PDB entry 7DUK | X-ray diffraction, 3.60 A resolution | chains A and O of the 23 polymer chains in the assembly

== Chain A ==
Molecule: 30S Ribosomal RNA rRNA
Source organism: Thermus thermophilus HB8
Sequence (1522 nucleotides; each row starts with the number of its first residue; note: 42 numbers in that range are skipped by the numbering (no residue carries them; nothing is unmodelled there); a row labelled like 190A-190L holds insertion residues (190A, then the next letters in order); numbering starts at 0):
     0 UUUGUUGGAGAGUCUGAUCCUGGCUCAGGGUGAACGCUGGCGGCGUGCCU
    50 AAGACAUGCAAGUCGUGCGGG
    73 CCGCGGGGUUUU
    88 ACUCCG
    95 UGGUC
   101 AGCGGCGGACGGGUGAGUAACGCGUGGGU
  129A G
   130 ACCUACCCGGAAGAGGGGGACAACCCGGGGAAACUCGGGCUAAUCCCCCA
   180 UGUGGACCCGC
190A-190L CCCUUGGGGUGU
   191 GUCCAAAGGGCUUU
   216 GCCCGCUUCCGGAUGGGCCCGCGUCCCAUCAGCUAGUUGGUGGGGUAAUG
   266 GCCCACCAAGGCGACGACGGGUAGCCGGUCUGAGAGGAUGGCCGGCCACA
   316 GGGGCACUGAGACACGGGCCCCACUCCUACGGGAGGCAGCAGUUAGGAAU
   366 CUUCCGCAAUGGGCGCAAGCCUGACGGAGCGACGCCGCUUGGAGGAAGAA
   416 GCCCUUCGGGGUGUAAACUCCUGAA
   442 CCCGGGACGAAACCCCCGACGA
   474 GGGGACUGACGGUACCGGG
   494 GUAAUAGCGCCGGCCAACUCCGUGCCAGCAGCCGCGGUAAUACGGAGGGC
   544 GCGAGCGUUACCCGGAUUCACUGGGCGUAAAGGGCGUGUAGGCGGCCUGG
   594 GGCGUCCCAUGUGAAAGACCACGGCUCAACCGUGGGGGAGCGUGGGAUAC
   644 GCUCAGGCUAGACGGUGGGAGAGGGUGGUGGAAUUCCCGGAGUAGCGGUG
   694 AAAUGCGCAGAUACCGGGAGGAACGCCGAUGGCGAAGGCAGCCACCUGGU
   744 CCACCCGUGACGCUGAGGCGCGAAAGCGUGGGGAGCAAACCGGAUUAGAU
   794 ACCCGGGUAGUCCACGCCCUAAACGAUGCGCGCUAGGUCUCUGGGUCU
   848 CCUGGGGGCCGAAGCUAACGCGUUAAGCGCGCCGCCUGGGGAGUACGGCC
   898 GCAAGGCUGAAACUCAAAGGAAUUGACGGGGGCCCGCACAAGCGGUGGAG
   948 CAUGUGGUUUAAUUCGAAGXAACGCGAAGAACCUUACCAGGCCUUGACAU
   998 GCUAGG
 1003A G
  1004 AACCCGGGUGAAAGCCUGGGGUGCCCC
1030A-1030D GCGA
  1031 GGGGAGCCCUAGCACAGGUGCUGCAUGGCCGUCGUCAGCUCGUGCCGUGA
  1081 GGUGUUGGGUUAAGUCCCGCAACGAGCGCAACCCCCGCCGUUAGUUGCCA
  1131 GCGGUUCGGCCGGGCACUCUAACGGGACUGCCCGCGAAA
  1171 GCGGGAGGAAGGAGGGGACGACGUCUGGUCAGCAUGGCCCUUACGGCCUG
  1221 GGCGACACACGUGCUACAAUGCCCACUACAAAGCGAUGCCACCCGGCAAC
  1271 GGGGAGCUAAUCGCAAAAAGGUGGGCCCAGUUCGGAUUGGGGUCUGCAAC
  1321 CCGACCCCAUGAAGCCGGAAUCGCUAGUAAUCGCGGAUCAG
 1361A C
  1362 CAUGCCGCGGUGAAUACGUUCCCGGGCCUUGUACACACXGCCXGUXACGC
  1412 CAUGGGAGCGGGCUCUACCCGAAGUCGCCGGG
  1446 AGCCUACGGG
  1459 CAGGCGCCGAGGGUAGGGCCCGUGACUGGGGCGAAGUCGUAACAAGGUAG
  1509 CUGUACCGGAAGGUGCGGCUGGAUCCACUCCUUUCU
Not modelled in the structure: 0-4, 1534-1538
Modified / non-standard residues: PSU (pseudouridine-5'-monophosphate) at position 516, 7MG (7N-methyl-8-hydroguanosine-5'-monophosphate) at position 527, M2G (N2-dimethylguanosine-5'-monophosphate) at position 966, 5MC (5-methylcytidine-5'-monophosphate) at position 967, 2MG (2N-methylguanosine-5'-monophosphate) at position 1207, 5MC (5-methylcytidine-5'-monophosphate) at position 1400, 4OC (4n,o2'-methylcytidine-5'-monophosphate) at position 1402, 5MC (5-methylcytidine-5'-monophosphate) at position 1404, 5MC (5-methylcytidine-5'-monophosphate) at position 1407, UR3 (3-methyluridine-5'-monophoshate) at position 1498, MA6 (6N-dimethyladenosine-5'-monophoshate) at position 1518, MA6 (6N-dimethyladenosine-5'-monophoshate) at position 1519, PSU (pseudouridine-5'-monophosphate) at position 1540, PSU (pseudouridine-5'-monophosphate) at position 1541
Metal / ion sites: Mg2+ site 1 near G21 (its only coordinating residue here); Mg2+ site 2 near G28 (its only coordinating residue here); Mg2+ site 3 near G46 (its only coordinating residue here); Mg2+ site 4: A59, C386, U387; Mg2+ site 5: G61, G105; Mg2+ site 6 near G70 (its only coordinating residue here); Mg2+ site 7: G107, G326; Mg2+ site 8: A109, G331; Mg2+ site 9 near G111 (its only coordinating residue here); Mg2+ site 10 near G117 (its only coordinating residue here); Mg2+ site 11: C121, G124, U125; Mg2+ site 12: A151, G168; 89 more Mg2+ sites not listed
Ligand contacts: Sisomicin (SIS; (1S,2S,3R,4S,6R)-4,6-diamino-3-{[(2S,3R)-3-amino-6-(aminomethyl)-3,4-dihydro-2H-pyran-2-yl]oxy}-2-hydroxycyclohexyl 3-deoxy-4-C-methyl-3-(methylamino)-beta-L-arabinopyranoside): 5MC_1404, G1405, U1406, 5MC_1407, A1408, C1409, G1491, A1492, A1493, G1494, U1495

== Chain O ==
Protein: 30S ribosomal protein S15
Source organism: Thermus thermophilus HB8
UniProt: Q5SJ76 (RS15_THET8); residue numbers follow UniProt; this construct covers 1-89
Sequence (89 residues; numbered 1 to 89; the number before each row is that of its first residue):
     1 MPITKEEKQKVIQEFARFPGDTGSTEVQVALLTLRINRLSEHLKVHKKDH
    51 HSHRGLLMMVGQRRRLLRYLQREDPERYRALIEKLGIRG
Not modelled in the structure: 1, 89

== Interface between chain A and chain O ==
Pairs across the interface - 69 pairs, chain A then chain O:
  G579(A) - Arg54(O)  hydrogen bond to the phosphate
  U580(A) - Arg54(O)  salt bridge to the phosphate
  U580(A) - Leu57(O)  sugar contact
  U580(A) - Met58(O)  sugar contact
  G581(A) - Gly61(O)  phosphate contact
  G581(A) - Arg64(O)  hydrogen bond to the phosphate
  G581(A) - Arg65(O)  salt bridge to the phosphate
  U582(A) - Arg64(O)  salt bridge to the phosphate
  U582(A) - Arg68(O)  salt bridge to the phosphate
  A583(A) - Arg68(O)  salt bridge to the phosphate
  C656(A) - Gln28(O)  hydrogen bond to the sugar
  C656(A) - Gln62(O)  sugar contact
  G657(A) - Thr22(O)  hydrogen bond to the sugar
  G657(A) - Gln28(O)  sugar contact
  G657(A) - Leu31(O)  phosphate contact
  G658(A) - Lys8(O)  salt bridge to the phosphate
  G658(A) - Thr22(O)  sugar contact
  G658(A) - Leu31(O)  phosphate contact
  U659(A) - Lys8(O)  salt bridge to the phosphate
  U659(A) - Gln9(O)  phosphate contact
  G660(A) - Lys5(O)  phosphate contact
  G666(A) - Ser52(O)  base contact
  G667(A) - Asp49(O)  hydrogen bond to the sugar
  G667(A) - His50(O)  sugar contact
  G667(A) - His51(O)  sugar contact
  G668(A) - His46(O)  sugar contact
  G668(A) - Lys48(O)  sugar contact
  G668(A) - Asp49(O)  sugar contact
  U669(A) - His46(O)  sugar contact
  U669(A) - Lys48(O)  salt bridge to the phosphate
  A728(A) - His51(O)  base contact
  A728(A) - Arg54(O)  salt bridge to the phosphate
  A729(A) - His51(O)  hydrogen bond to the base
  G730(A) - His51(O)  hydrogen bond to the base
  C739(A) - Pro2(O)  phosphate contact
  C739(A) - His42(O)  hydrogen bond to the sugar
  U740(A) - Pro2(O)  phosphate contact
  U740(A) - His42(O)  sugar contact
  U740(A) - Ser52(O)  hydrogen bond to the sugar
  G741(A) - Arg35(O)  salt bridge to the phosphate
  G741(A) - Leu39(O)  sugar contact
  G741(A) - His51(O)  sugar contact
  G741(A) - Ser52(O)  sugar contact
  G741(A) - Gly55(O)  phosphate contact
  G742(A) - Arg35(O)  salt bridge to the phosphate
  G742(A) - Met58(O)  sugar contact
  C749(A) - Thr22(O)  base contact
  G750(A) - Phe18(O)  phosphate contact
  G750(A) - Asp21(O)  hydrogen bond to the sugar
  G750(A) - Thr22(O)  hydrogen bond to the sugar
  G750(A) - Gly23(O)  hydrogen bond to the base
  G750(A) - Gln28(O)  base contact
  U751(A) - Phe18(O)  phosphate contact
  U751(A) - Gly23(O)  sugar contact
  U751(A) - Ser24(O)  sugar contact
  U751(A) - Thr25(O)  sugar contact
  G752(A) - Tyr69(O)  sugar contact
  A753(A) - Tyr69(O)  hydrogen bond to the phosphate
  C754(A) - Arg65(O)  sugar contact
  C754(A) - Leu66(O)  sugar contact
  C754(A) - Tyr69(O)  sugar contact
  C754(A) - Arg72(O)  salt bridge to the phosphate
  G755(A) - Arg65(O)  salt bridge to the phosphate
  C756(A) - Arg65(O)  salt bridge to the phosphate
  G763(A) - His53(O)  sugar contact
  C764(A) - His50(O)  phosphate contact
  G765(A) - His50(O)  phosphate contact
  A807(A) - Lys48(O)  salt bridge to the phosphate
  C808(A) - Lys48(O)  salt bridge to the phosphate
Also at the interface, not in a pair above, chain O (37 interface residues in all): Ile12, Arg38, Met59

== Summary ==
34 residues of chain A and 37 residues of chain O are in contact, with 13 hydrogen bonds and 16 salt bridges.
Polar contacts include A729(A)-His51(O), G730(A)-His51(O) and G750(A)-Gly23(O). Bound to chain A: Sisomicin.
A59(A), C386(A) and U387(A) coordinate Mg2+ site 4.
Here chain A is 30S Ribosomal RNA rRNA and chain O is 30S ribosomal protein S15, both from Thermus
thermophilus HB8. Entry 7DUK (Crystal structure of the Thermus thermophilus (HB8) 30S ribosomal subunit with
mRNA and cognate transfer RNA ...) was determined by X-ray diffraction.
